Entry 3PU0 (X-ray diffraction, 3.09 A resolution); this record covers chains A and R of the 6 polymer chains in the assembly.

[Chain A]
Protein: Nucleoprotein
Source organism: Vesicular stomatitis Indiana virus
Reference sequence: P03521 (NCAP_VSIVA); residue numbers follow UniProt; this construct covers 2-422
Sequence (421 residues; row label = number of the first residue in the row):
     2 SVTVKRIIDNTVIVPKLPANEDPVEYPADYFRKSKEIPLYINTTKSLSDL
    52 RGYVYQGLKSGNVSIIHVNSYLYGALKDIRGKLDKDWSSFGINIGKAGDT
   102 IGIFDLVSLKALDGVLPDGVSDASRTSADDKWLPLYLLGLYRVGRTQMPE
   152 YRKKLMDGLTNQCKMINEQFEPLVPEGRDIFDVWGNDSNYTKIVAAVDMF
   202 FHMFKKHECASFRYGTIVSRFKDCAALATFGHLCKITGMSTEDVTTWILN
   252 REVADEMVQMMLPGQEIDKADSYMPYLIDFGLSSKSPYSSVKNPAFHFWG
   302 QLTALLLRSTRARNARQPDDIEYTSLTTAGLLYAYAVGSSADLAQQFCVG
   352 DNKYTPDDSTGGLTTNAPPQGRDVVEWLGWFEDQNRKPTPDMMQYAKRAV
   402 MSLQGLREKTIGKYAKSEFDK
UniProt features mapped onto this chain:
  - binding site (RNA): Arg143, Tyr152, Lys206, Arg214, Lys286, Arg317, Arg408
Ion coordination: uranyl (VI) ion (4 sites), coordinated by Asp123, Glu253, Glu323, Asp343, Asp384
What the authors report for this chain:
  - conformationally variable residues (side-chain flip): Arg146
  - binding site for the 45-nt RNA strand (chain R): Arg317, Lys410

[Chain R]
Molecule: 45-nt RNA strand
Sequence (45 nucleotides; row label = number of the first residue in the row):
     1 CCCCCCCCCCCCCCCCCCCCCCCCCCCCCCCCCCCCCCCCCCCCC
Ion coordination: uranyl (VI) ion site 1: C4, C6; uranyl (VI) ion site 2 near C15 (its only coordinating residue here); uranyl (VI) ion site 3 near C24 (its only coordinating residue here); uranyl (VI) ion site 4: C31, C32, C33; uranyl (VI) ion site 5: C40, C42

[Chain A / chain R interface]
Contacting residue pairs (36; chain A residue first):
  Asp23(A) - C29(R)  phosphate contact
  Arg143(A) - C35(R)  salt bridge to the phosphate
  Arg143(A) - C36(R)  salt bridge to the phosphate
  Arg146(A) - C30(R)  sugar contact
  Met149(A) - C33(R)  base contact
  Glu151(A) - C33(R)  sugar contact
  Glu151(A) - C34(R)  sugar contact
  Lys155(A) - C35(R)  salt bridge to the phosphate
  Asn162(A) - C36(R)  base contact
  Ala211(A) - C36(R)  base contact
  Ser212(A) - C36(R)  base contact
  Arg214(A) - C36(R)  sugar contact
  Tyr215(A) - C36(R)  sugar contact
  Ile218(A) - C35(R)  base contact
  Ile218(A) - C36(R)  phosphate contact
  Val219(A) - C35(R)  base contact
  Asp224(A) - C29(R)  hydrogen bond to the sugar
  Asp224(A) - C30(R)  phosphate contact
  Asp224(A) - C31(R)  phosphate contact
  Cys225(A) - C31(R)  phosphate contact
  Ala226(A) - C31(R)  hydrogen bond to the phosphate
  Lys286(A) - C29(R)  salt bridge to the phosphate
  Lys286(A) - C30(R)  salt bridge to the phosphate
  Ser287(A) - C30(R)  hydrogen bond to the phosphate
  Ser290(A) - C30(R)  phosphate contact
  Ser290(A) - C31(R)  phosphate contact
  Ser291(A) - C31(R)  hydrogen bond to the phosphate
  Val292(A) - C30(R)  phosphate contact
  Val292(A) - C31(R)  base contact
  Arg312(A) - C32(R)  base contact
  Asn315(A) - C32(R)  sugar contact
  Arg317(A) - C31(R)  hydrogen bond to the sugar
  Arg317(A) - C32(R)  salt bridge to the phosphate
  Arg408(A) - C32(R)  hydrogen bond to the phosphate
  Arg408(A) - C33(R)  sugar contact
  Arg408(A) - C34(R)  salt bridge to the phosphate
Also at the interface, not in a pair above, chain A (31 interface residues in all): Lys165, Asn187, Lys206, Ser285, Tyr289, Ala316
Also at the interface, not in a pair above, chain R (10 interface residues in all): C27, C37

[Overview]
The interface between chain A and chain R involves 31 residues on one side and 10 on the other, with 6
hydrogen bonds and 7 salt bridges. Polar pairs include Asp224(A)-C29(R), Arg317(A)-C31(R) and
Ala226(A)-C31(R). The paper reports a binding site for the 45-nt RNA strand (chain R) at Arg317(A) and
Lys410(A); conformational variability at Arg146(A).
Here chain A is Nucleoprotein (Vesicular stomatitis Indiana virus) and chain R is a 45-nt RNA strand. Entry
3PU0 (Crystal Structure of a vesicular stomatitis virus nucleocapsid-polyC complex) was determined by X-ray
diffraction, deposited together with 3PTO, 3PTX, 3PU1 and 3PU4.
